Entry 1EUN (X-ray diffraction, 2.00 A resolution); this record covers chains A and B of the 3 polymer chains in the assembly.

Chain A (and B):
Protein: Kdpg aldolase
Organism: Escherichia coli
Notes: EC 4.1.2.14; chain B of this document is another copy of the same molecule, construct and numbering; everything in this record applies to it too
UniProt: P0A955 (ALKH_ECOLI); residues 1-213 here = UniProt positions 1-213
Amino-acid sequence (213 residues; numbered 1 to 213; the number before each row is that of its first residue):
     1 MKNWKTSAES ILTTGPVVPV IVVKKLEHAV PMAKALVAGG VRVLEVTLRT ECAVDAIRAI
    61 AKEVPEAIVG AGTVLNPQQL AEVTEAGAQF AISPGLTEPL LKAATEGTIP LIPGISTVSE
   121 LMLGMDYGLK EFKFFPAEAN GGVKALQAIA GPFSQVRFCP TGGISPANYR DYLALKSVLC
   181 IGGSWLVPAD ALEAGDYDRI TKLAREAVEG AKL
UniProt features mapped onto this chain:
  - active site: E45 (Proton acceptor), K133 (Schiff-base intermediate with substrate)
  - binding site (pyruvate): R49, T73, K133
  - site: T161 (Plays a major role in determining the stereoselectivity)
  - mutagenesis: E45 (E45N: Aldolase activity is significantly impaired), K133 (K133Q: Absence of aldolase activity. Has reduced catalytic efficiency relative to wild-type protein but demonstrates a considerably altered substrate profile with an enhanced activity against ...), T161 (T161A: 13-fold decrease in catalytic efficiency with KDPG as substrate and 250-fold increase in catalytic efficiency with KDPGal as substrate ...), N168 (N168S: Shows activity significantly greater than wild-type), S184 (S184A: 1.35-fold decrease in catalytic efficiency with KDPG as substrate. Has only a modest effect on the catalytic efficiency with KDG or KHO as substrate ...)
From the paper describing this entry:
  - binding site for sulfate ion: E45, R49, T73, K133
  - contacts within the chain: M1-W4 (hydrophobic contact), E45-K133 (water-mediated contact)
  - catalytic residues: E45 (proposed by the authors, not directly observed)

Chain A / chain B interface:
Pairs across the interface (25):
  R49(A) - P152(B)
  T73(A) - P152(B)
  L75(A) - M122(B)
  L75(A) - F153(B)  hydrophobic
  P94(A) - V118(B)  hydrophobic
  P94(A) - M122(B)  hydrophobic
  P94(A) - F153(B)  hydrophobic
  G95(A) - V118(B)
  G95(A) - S119(B)
  G95(A) - M122(B)
  L96(A) - S119(B)  hydrogen bond (backbone-side chain)
  T97(A) - M122(B)
  T97(A) - L123(B)
  T97(A) - D126(B)  hydrogen bond
  P99(A) - D126(B)
  L100(A) - M122(B)  hydrophobic
  G114(A) - S119(B)
  S116(A) - T117(B)
  E120(A) - T117(B)  hydrogen bond
  E120(A) - S119(B)
  F135(A) - V118(B)  hydrophobic
  F135(A) - A148(B)
  F135(A) - P152(B)  hydrophobic
  P136(A) - A148(B)  hydrophobic
  A139(A) - A148(B)  hydrophobic
Other interface residues (no listed pair), chain A (19 interface residues in all): V74, S93, E98, T117
Other interface residues (no listed pair), chain B (13 interface residues in all): E98, E120, A145, I149

Summary:
19 residues of chain A face 13 of chain B across their interface; the contacts include 3 hydrogen bonds. Polar
contacts include L96(A)-S119(B), T97(A)-D126(B) and E120(A)-T117(B). The paper reports the catalytic residue
E45(A); a binding site for sulfate ion at E45(A), R49(A) and T73(A) among others.
Both chains are Kdpg aldolase (Escherichia coli). Entry 1EUN (Structure of 2-keto-3-deoxy-6-phosphogluconate
aldolase from escherichia coli) was determined by X-ray diffraction (same publication as 1EUA).
